Entry 3J0K (electron microscopy, 36.00 A resolution (very low resolution: no residue pairs are listed; an interface is given only as per-side residue counts)); this record covers chains A and E of the 12 polymer chains in the assembly.

Chain A:
Name: DNA-directed RNA polymerase II largest subunit
Source organism: Homo sapiens
Notes: EC 2.7.7.6
Chain sequence (1455 residues; each row starts with the number of its first residue):
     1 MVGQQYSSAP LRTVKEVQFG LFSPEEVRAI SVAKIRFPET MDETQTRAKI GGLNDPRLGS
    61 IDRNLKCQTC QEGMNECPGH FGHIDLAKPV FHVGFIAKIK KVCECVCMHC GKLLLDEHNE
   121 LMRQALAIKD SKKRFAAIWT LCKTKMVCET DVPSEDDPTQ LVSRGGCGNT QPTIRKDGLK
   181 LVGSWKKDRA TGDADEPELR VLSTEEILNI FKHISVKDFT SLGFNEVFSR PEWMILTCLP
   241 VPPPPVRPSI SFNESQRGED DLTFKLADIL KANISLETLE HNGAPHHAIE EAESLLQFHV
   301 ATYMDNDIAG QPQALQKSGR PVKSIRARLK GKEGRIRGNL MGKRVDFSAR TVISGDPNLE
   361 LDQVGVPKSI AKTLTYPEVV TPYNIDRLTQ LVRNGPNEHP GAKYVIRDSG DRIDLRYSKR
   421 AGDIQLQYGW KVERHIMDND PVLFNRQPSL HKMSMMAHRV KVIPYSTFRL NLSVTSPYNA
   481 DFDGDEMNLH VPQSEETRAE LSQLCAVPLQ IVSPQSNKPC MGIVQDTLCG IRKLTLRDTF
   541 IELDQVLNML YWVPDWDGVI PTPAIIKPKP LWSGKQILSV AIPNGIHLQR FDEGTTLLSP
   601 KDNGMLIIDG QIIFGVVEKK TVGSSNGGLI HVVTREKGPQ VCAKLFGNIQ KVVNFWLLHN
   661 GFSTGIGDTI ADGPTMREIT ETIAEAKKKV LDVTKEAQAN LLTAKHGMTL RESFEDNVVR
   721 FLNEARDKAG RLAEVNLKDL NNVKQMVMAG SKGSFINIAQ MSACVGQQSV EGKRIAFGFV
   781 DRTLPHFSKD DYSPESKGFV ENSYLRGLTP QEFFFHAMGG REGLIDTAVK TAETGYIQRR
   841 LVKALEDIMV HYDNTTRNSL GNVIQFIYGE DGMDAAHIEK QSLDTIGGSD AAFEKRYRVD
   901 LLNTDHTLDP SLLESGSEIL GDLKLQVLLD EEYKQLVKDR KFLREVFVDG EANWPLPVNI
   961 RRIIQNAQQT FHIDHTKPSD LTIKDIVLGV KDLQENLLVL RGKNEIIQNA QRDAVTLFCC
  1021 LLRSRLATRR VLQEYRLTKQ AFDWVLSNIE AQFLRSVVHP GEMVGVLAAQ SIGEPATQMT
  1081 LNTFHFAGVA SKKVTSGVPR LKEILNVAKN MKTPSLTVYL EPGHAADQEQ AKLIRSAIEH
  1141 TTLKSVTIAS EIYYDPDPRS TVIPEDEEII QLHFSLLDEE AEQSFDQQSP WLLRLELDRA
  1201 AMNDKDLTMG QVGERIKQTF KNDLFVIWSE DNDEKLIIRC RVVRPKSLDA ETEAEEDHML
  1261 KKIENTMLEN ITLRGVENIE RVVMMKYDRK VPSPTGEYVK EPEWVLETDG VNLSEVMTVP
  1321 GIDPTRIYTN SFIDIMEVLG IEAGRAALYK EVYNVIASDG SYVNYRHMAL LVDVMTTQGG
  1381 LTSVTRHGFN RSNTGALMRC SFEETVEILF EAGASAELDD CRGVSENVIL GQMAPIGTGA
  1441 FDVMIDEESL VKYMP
Unresolved in the structure: 1, 187-194, 1177-1186, 1244-1253
Metal / ion sites: Zn2+ site 1: Cys67, Cys70, Cys77, His80; Zn2+ site 2: Cys107, Cys110, Cys148, Cys167
Residues lining bound ligands: Mg2+ (MG): Arg446, Asp481, Asp483, Asp485

Chain E:
Name: DNA-directed RNA polymerases I, II, and III 27 kDa polypeptide
Source organism: Homo sapiens
Notes: EC 2.7.7.6
Chain sequence (215 residues; each row starts with the number of its first residue):
     1 MDQENERNIS RLWRAFRTVK EMVKDRGYFI TQEEVELPLE DFKAKYCDSM GRPQRKMMSF
    61 QANPTEESIS KFPDMGSLWV EFCDEPSVGV KTMKTFVIHI QEKNFQTGIF VYQNNITPSA
   121 MKLVPSIPPA TIETFNEAAL VVNITHHELV PKHIRLSSDE KRELLKRYRL KESQLPRIQR
   181 ADPVALYLGL KRGEVVKIIR KSETSGRYAS YRICM
Unresolved in the structure: 1

Chain A / chain E interface:
At this resolution (36 A) residue pairs are not listed: 53 residues of chain A and 42 of chain E lie at the interface.

Summary:
53 residues of chain A face 42 of chain E across their interface. Ligands of chain A: Mg2+. Cys67(A),
Cys70(A), Cys77(A) and His80(A) coordinate Zn2+ site 1. Cys107(A), Cys110(A), Cys148(A) and Cys167(A) form the
Zn2+ site 2.
Chain A is DNA-directed RNA polymerase II largest subunit and chain E is DNA-directed RNA polymerases I, II,
and III 27 kDa polypeptide, both from Homo sapiens; the structure, Orientation of RNA polymerase II within the
human VP16-Mediator-pol II-TFIIF assembly, was determined by electron microscopy.
